138L - chain A; structure by X-ray diffraction, 1.70 A resolution.

[Chain A]
Protein: T4 lysozyme
From: Enterobacteria phage T4
Notes: EC 3.2.1.17
UniProtKB: P00720 (LYS_BPT4); residue numbers follow UniProt; this construct covers 1-164
Chain sequence (164 residues; numbered 1 to 164; the number before each row is that of its first residue):
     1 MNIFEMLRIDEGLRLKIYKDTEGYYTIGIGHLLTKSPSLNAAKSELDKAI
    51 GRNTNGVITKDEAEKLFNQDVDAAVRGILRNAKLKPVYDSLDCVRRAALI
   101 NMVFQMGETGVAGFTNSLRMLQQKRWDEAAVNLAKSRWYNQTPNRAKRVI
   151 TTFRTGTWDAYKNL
Unresolved in the structure: 163-164
Construct notes: conflict Thr54 (Cys in P00720), Cys93 (Ala in P00720), Ala97 (Cys in P00720)
Swiss-Prot annotation at these positions:
  - active site (Proton donor/acceptor): Glu11, Asp20
  - binding site (substrate): Leu32, Phe104, Ser117, Asn132
  - mutagenesis: Glu11 (E11A/F/H/M/N: Complete loss of enzymatic activity; E11N: Loss of 84% of enzymatic activity; E11Q: Complete loss of activity), Asp20 (D20A/N/S/T: Complete loss of enzymatic activity; D20C: Nearly no effet on specific enzymatic activity; D20E/Q: Loss of 99% of enzymatic activity), Thr26 (T26E: Complete loss of activity at neutral pH; covalently bound substrate; T26H: Facilitates transglycosylation more effectively than hydrolysis; covalently bound substrate), Gly30 (G30A: Almost complete loss of enzymatic activity; G30F: Almost complete loss of enzymatic activity. The enzyme is destabilized by 1.5 kcal/mol), Ser117 (S117F: 10-fold decrease in enzymatic activity; S117I: 500-fold decrease in enzymatic activity; S117V: 50-fold decrease in enzymatic activity), Asn132 (N132I: 5-fold decrease in enzymatic activity; N132M/F: 2-fold decrease in enzymatic activity)

[Overview]
From UniProt: active-site residues Glu11 and Asp20, 4 substrate-binding residues and 6 mutagenesis sites.
Chain A is T4 lysozyme (Enterobacteria phage T4); the structure, Rapid crystallization of T4 lysozyme by
intermolecular disulfide crosslinking, was determined by X-ray diffraction together with 139L from the same
study.
